PDB entry 3FT9 | X-ray diffraction, 2.05 A resolution | chain A

[Chain A]
Protein: Phl p 3 allergen
From: Phleum pratense
UniProt: Q69B42 (Q69B42_PHLPR); numbering as in UniProt (aligned over 1-97)
Sequence (100 residues; row label = number of the first residue in the row):
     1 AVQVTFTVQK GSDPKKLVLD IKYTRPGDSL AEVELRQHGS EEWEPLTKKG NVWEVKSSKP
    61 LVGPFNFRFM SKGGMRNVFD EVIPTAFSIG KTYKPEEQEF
Not modelled in the structure: 1, 96-100
Construct notes: expression tag (98-100)
Reported in the primary citation:
  - mutagenesis - R68A: abolished binding to mAb
  - mutagenesis - D13A, S57A, R68A: decreased binding to patients' IgE
  - mutagenesis - G39A: decreased stability

[Summary]
The paper reports that D13A, S57A and R68A reduce binding to patients' IgE; R68A abolishes binding to mAb.
Chain A is Phl p 3 allergen (Phleum pratense); the structure, X-ray Crystal structure of pollen allergen - Phl
p 3, was determined by X-ray diffraction, deposited together with 3FT1.
